8RB9 - chains C and D of the 7 polymer chains in the assembly; structure by electron microscopy, 3.19 A resolution.

Chain C:
Protein: Ion-translocating oxidoreductase complex subunit C
From: Azotobacter vinelandii DJ
Notes: EC 7.-.-.-
UniProt: C1DMA6 (C1DMA6_AZOVD); residues 1-496 here = UniProt positions 1-496
Chain sequence (496 residues; each row starts with the number of its first residue):
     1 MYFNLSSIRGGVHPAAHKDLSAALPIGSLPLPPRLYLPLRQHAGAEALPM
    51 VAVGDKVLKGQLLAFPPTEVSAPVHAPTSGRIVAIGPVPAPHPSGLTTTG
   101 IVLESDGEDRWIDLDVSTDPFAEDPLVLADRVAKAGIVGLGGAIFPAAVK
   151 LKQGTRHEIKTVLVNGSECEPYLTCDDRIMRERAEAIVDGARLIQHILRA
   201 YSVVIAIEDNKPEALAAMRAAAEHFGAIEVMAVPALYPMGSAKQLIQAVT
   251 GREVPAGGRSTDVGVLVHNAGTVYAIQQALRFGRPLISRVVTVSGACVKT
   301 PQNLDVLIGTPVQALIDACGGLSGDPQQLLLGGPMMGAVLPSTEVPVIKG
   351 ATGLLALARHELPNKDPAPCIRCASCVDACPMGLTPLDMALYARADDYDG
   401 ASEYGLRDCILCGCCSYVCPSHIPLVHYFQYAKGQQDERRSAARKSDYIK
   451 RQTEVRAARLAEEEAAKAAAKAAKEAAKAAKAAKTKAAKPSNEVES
Disordered / not traced: 1-2, 479-496
Bound ions: 4Fe-4S cluster Fe site 1: C370, C373, C376, C419; 4Fe-4S cluster Fe site 2: C380, C409, C412, C415
Ligand contacts:
  - FMN (flavin mononucleotide): G139, L140, G141, G142, A143, K150, N165, S167, E168, C169, E170, Y237, G240, S241, A242, V267, H268, N269, T272, M336, I410, C412
  - 4Fe-4S cluster (SF4), molecule 1: C370, I371, R372, C373, A374, S375, C376, L387, V418, C419, P420, S421, I423, L425
  - 4Fe-4S cluster (SF4), molecule 2: C380, P381, M382, L384, P386, M389, C409, I410, L411, C412, G413, C414, C415, V426, F429

Chain D:
Protein: Ion-translocating oxidoreductase complex subunit D
From: Azotobacter vinelandii DJ
Notes: EC 7.-.-.-
UniProt: C1DMA5 (C1DMA5_AZOVD); residue numbers follow UniProt; this construct covers 1-366
Chain sequence (366 residues; each row starts with the number of its first residue):
     1 MSTISVAAGPFAHDRSSVNRIMLDVCLALTPATLFGLVMFGWPAINLWLV
    51 TCVSALAIEAACLRLLGQPMRRLLDGSALLTGWLLAISLPPWAPWWIGVG
   101 GSLFAIGIGKQLYGGIGQNPFNPAMLARVALLIAFPLQMTTWALPHPLFS
   151 SSAPGFFDSLAITFAGAPLADGMTGATALGNLKTELTLNRTAQEILEGGF
   201 STISALFGSTPGSLGETSELLLLVGGVWLVLRRIIHWEIPVAILASVFVM
   251 ATLAYLINPERYAGGLYQLTSGGLILCAFFIATDPVTSPISRVGRLIFGV
   301 GCGVLIYVIRTWGSFPEAAAFAVLFMNALTPLIDRYWRPRAYGRNVRGKP
   351 LVAAKWTSQVKEVDKV
Disordered / not traced: 1-4, 354-366
Covalent attachments: flavin mononucleotide (FMN) linked to T177
Ligand contacts:
  - FMN (flavin mononucleotide), molecule 1: S88, M125, R128, L132, W142, A178, L179, G180, S213, E216, G272, G273, L276, C277, I281, F315, P316, E317, A318, A319, A320, F321
  - FMN, molecule 2: L132, T140, T184, F315, P316
  - phosphatidylethanolamine (PTY): C62, L65, L66, L103, G107, I108, Q111, L112
  - riboflavin (RBF): I21, M22, V25, S77, L80, T81, L84, K110, G115, I116, G117, N119, N122, P123, A124, I235, F280, I281, T283, D284, P285, V286

Chain C / chain D interface:
Contacting residue pairs (75):
  R9(C) - R340(D)  hydrogen bond (side chain-backbone)
  R9(C) - A341(D)  hydrogen bond (side chain-backbone)
  P93(C) - V6(D)
  K243(C) - Y342(D)  hydrogen bond (backbone-side chain)
  Q247(C) - Y342(D)
  E253(C) - R340(D)  salt bridge
  E253(C) - Y342(D)
  E253(C) - G343(D)  hydrogen bond (side chain-backbone)
  E253(C) - L351(D)
  V254(C) - Y342(D)
  V254(C) - G343(D)
  P255(C) - G343(D)
  P255(C) - L351(D)
  A256(C) - G343(D)  hydrogen bond (backbone-backbone)
  A256(C) - R344(D)
  A256(C) - P350(D)
  Q328(C) - F11(D)
  L330(C) - F11(D)  hydrophobic
  P334(C) - P10(D)
  P334(C) - F11(D)  hydrogen bond (backbone-backbone)
  M335(C) - P10(D)
  M335(C) - A12(D)  hydrophobic
  V339(C) - A7(D)
  V339(C) - F11(D)  hydrophobic
  L362(C) - F11(D)  hydrophobic
  P363(C) - F11(D)
  P363(C) - A12(D)
  P363(C) - H13(D)
  P363(C) - R15(D)
  K365(C) - P10(D)
  K365(C) - A12(D)
  K365(C) - H13(D)
  D366(C) - R71(D)  salt bridge
  P369(C) - R72(D)
  P369(C) - I116(D)
  P369(C) - Q118(D)
  C370(C) - G117(D)
  I371(C) - V18(D)  hydrophobic
  I371(C) - I116(D)  hydrophobic
  I371(C) - P285(D)
  I371(C) - V286(D)
  R372(C) - P285(D)
  R372(C) - V286(D)  hydrogen bond (side chain-backbone)
  R372(C) - S288(D)
  R372(C) - I290(D)
  R372(C) - D334(D)  salt bridge
  A374(C) - I290(D)  hydrophobic
  V377(C) - P339(D)  hydrophobic
  D378(C) - H236(D)
  M382(C) - A341(D)
  M382(C) - Y342(D)  hydrogen bond (backbone-backbone)
  G383(C) - P339(D)
  G383(C) - R340(D)
  G383(C) - A341(D)
  T385(C) - P339(D)
  L387(C) - I290(D)  hydrophobic
  E403(C) - R338(D)
  Y404(C) - R338(D)
  R407(C) - R344(D)
  D408(C) - R344(D)  salt bridge
  G413(C) - P10(D)
  S416(C) - P10(D)
  S416(C) - H13(D)  hydrogen bond (backbone-side chain)
  Y417(C) - A12(D)
  Y417(C) - H13(D)  hydrogen bond (backbone-side chain)
  Y417(C) - D14(D)  hydrogen bond (backbone-backbone)
  V418(C) - D14(D)
  C419(C) - H13(D)  hydrogen bond (backbone-side chain)
  P420(C) - S16(D)
  P420(C) - S17(D)
  S421(C) - V18(D)
  H422(C) - H13(D)
  H422(C) - S16(D)  hydrogen bond (side chain-backbone)
  V426(C) - G9(D)
  H427(C) - A8(D)
Also at the interface, not in a pair above, chain C (52 interface residues in all): Q244, R252, D262, G337, E361, P367, C373, L384, D388, Q430
Also at the interface, not in a pair above, chain D (36 interface residues in all): I21, R295, A353

Summary:
52 residues of chain C face 36 of chain D across their interface; the contacts include 13 hydrogen bonds and 4
salt bridges. Polar pairs include E253(C)-R340(D), D366(C)-R71(D) and R372(C)-D334(D). Chain C binds flavin
mononucleotide and 4Fe-4S cluster.
Chain C is Ion-translocating oxidoreductase complex subunit C and chain D is Ion-translocating oxidoreductase
complex subunit D, both from Azotobacter vinelandii DJ; the structure, Cryo-EM structure of the
NADH:ferredoxin oxidoreductase RNF from Azotobacter vinelandii, NADH added, was determined by electron
microscopy (same publication as 8RB8, 8RBM, 8RBQ and 8AHX).
